PDB entry 7JL1 | electron microscopy, 3.90 A resolution | chains A and B of the 4 polymer chains in the assembly

# Chain A
Protein: Antiviral innate immune response receptor RIG-I
Source organism: Homo sapiens
Notes: EC 3.6.4.13
Reference sequence: O95786 (DDX58_HUMAN), isoform O95786-2; residues 204-925 here correspond to UniProt positions 159-880 (UniProt number = residue number - 45)
Sequence (722 residues; numbered 204 to 925; the number before each row is that of its first residue):
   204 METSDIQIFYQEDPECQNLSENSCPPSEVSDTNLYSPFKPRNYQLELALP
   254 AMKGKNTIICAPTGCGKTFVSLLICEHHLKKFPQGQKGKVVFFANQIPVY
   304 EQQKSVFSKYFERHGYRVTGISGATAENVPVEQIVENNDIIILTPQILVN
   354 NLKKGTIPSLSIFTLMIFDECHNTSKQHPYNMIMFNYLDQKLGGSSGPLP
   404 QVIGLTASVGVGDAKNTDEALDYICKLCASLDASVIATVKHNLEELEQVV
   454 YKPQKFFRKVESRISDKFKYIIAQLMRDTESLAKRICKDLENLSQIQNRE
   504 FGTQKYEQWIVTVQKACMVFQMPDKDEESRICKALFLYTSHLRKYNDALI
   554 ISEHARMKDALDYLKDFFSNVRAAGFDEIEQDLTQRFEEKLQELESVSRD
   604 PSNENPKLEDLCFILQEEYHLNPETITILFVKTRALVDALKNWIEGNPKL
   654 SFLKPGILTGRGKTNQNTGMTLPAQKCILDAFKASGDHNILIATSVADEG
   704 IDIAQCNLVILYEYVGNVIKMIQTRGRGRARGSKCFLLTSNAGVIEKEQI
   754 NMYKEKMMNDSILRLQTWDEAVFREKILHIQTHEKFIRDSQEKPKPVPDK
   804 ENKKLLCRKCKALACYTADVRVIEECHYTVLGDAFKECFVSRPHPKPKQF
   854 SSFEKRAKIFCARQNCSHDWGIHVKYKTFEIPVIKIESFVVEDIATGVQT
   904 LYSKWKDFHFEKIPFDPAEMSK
Unresolved in the structure: 204-238, 398-399, 527, 575-580, 687-688, 797-803, 852-857, 919-925
Ion coordination: Zn2+: Cys810, Cys813, Cys864, Cys869
Residues lining bound ligands: ADP / tetrafluoroaluminate: Phe241, Lys242, Pro243, Arg244, Gln247, Thr266, Gly267, Cys268, Gly269, Lys270, Thr271, Phe272, Asp372, Ala410, Glu702, Gly703, Asp705, Gln726, Arg730, Arg732

# Chain B
Protein: E3 ubiquitin-protein ligase RNF135
Source organism: Homo sapiens
Notes: EC 2.3.2.27; fragment: RIPLET PrySpry domain
Reference sequence: Q8IUD6 (RN135_HUMAN); residue numbers follow UniProt; this construct covers 249-432
Sequence (184 residues; numbered 249 to 432; the number before each row is that of its first residue):
   249 RRASRFAQWAIHPTFNLKSLSCSLEVSKDSRTVTVSHRPQPYRWSCERFS
   299 TSQVLCSQALSSGKHYWEVDTRNCSHWAVGVASWEMSRDQVLGRTMDSCC
   349 VEWKGTSQLSAWHMVKETVLGSDRPGVVGIWLNLEEGKLAFYSVDNQEKL
   399 LYECTISASSPLYPAFWLYGLHPGNYLIIKQVKV
Unresolved in the structure: 249-255, 310-311, 322, 369-371

# Interface between chain A and chain B
Contacting residue pairs (20; chain A residue first):
  Arg461(A) - Leu419(B)
  Glu464(A) - Pro287(B)
  Phe616(A) - Ser271(B)
  Ile617(A) - Leu419(B)  hydrophobic
  Gln619(A) - Thr299(B)  hydrogen bond
  Gln619(A) - Asp337(B)
  Glu620(A) - Thr299(B)
  Glu620(A) - Ser300(B)  hydrogen bond
  Glu620(A) - Trp415(B)  hydrogen bond
  Glu621(A) - Tyr417(B)
  Glu621(A) - Leu419(B)
  His623(A) - Val339(B)
  His623(A) - Arg342(B)
  His623(A) - Glu350(B)  salt bridge
  His623(A) - Trp415(B)
  Leu624(A) - His324(B)
  Leu624(A) - Gly353(B)
  Leu624(A) - Tyr417(B)  hydrophobic
  Lys652(A) - Ser298(B)  hydrogen bond
  Lys652(A) - Asp337(B)  salt bridge
Also at the interface, not in a pair above, chain A (15 interface residues in all): Pro604, Ser605, Phe655, Lys737, Phe739
Also at the interface, not in a pair above, chain B (16 interface residues in all): Trp292, Gly418
Interface features reported in the paper:
  - interface residues, chain A: Pro609(A), Pro651(A)

# Overview
The interface between chain A and chain B involves 15 residues on one side and 16 on the other, with 4
hydrogen bonds and 2 salt bridges. Polar pairs include His623(A)-Glu350(B), Lys652(A)-Asp337(B) and
Gln619(A)-Thr299(B). Chain A binds ADP / tetrafluoroaluminate. From the paper: interface residues Pro609(A)
and Pro651(A).
Chain A is Antiviral innate immune response receptor RIG-I and chain B is E3 ubiquitin-protein ligase RNF135,
both from Homo sapiens; the structure, Cryo-EM structure of RIG-I:dsRNA in complex with RIPLET PrySpry domain
(monomer), was determined by electron microscopy, deposited together with 7JL0, 7JL2, 7JL3 and 7JL4.
